PDB entry 3CRV | X-ray diffraction, 2.00 A resolution | chain A

[Chain A]
Name: XPD/Rad3 related DNA helicase
Source organism: Sulfolobus acidocaldarius
Notes: EC 3.-.-.-
UniProt: Q4JC68 (Q4JC68_SULAC); numbering as in UniProt (aligned over 1-551)
Amino-acid sequence (551 residues; row label = number of the first residue in the row):
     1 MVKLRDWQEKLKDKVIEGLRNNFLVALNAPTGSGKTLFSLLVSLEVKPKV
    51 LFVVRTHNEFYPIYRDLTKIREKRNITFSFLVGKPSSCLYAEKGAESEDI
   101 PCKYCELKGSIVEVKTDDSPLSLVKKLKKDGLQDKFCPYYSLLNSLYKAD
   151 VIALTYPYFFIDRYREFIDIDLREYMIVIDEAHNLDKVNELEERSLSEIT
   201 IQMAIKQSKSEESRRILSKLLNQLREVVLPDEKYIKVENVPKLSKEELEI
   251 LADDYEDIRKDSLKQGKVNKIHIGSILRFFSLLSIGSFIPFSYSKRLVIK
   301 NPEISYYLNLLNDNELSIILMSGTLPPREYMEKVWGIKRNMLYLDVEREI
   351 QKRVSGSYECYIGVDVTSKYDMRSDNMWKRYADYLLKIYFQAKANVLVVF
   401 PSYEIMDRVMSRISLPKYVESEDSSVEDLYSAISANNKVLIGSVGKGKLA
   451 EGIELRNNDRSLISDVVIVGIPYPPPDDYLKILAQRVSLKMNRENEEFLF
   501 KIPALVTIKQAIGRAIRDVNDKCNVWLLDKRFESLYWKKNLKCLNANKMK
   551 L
Differences from the reference sequence: engineered mutation Val2 (Leu in Q4JC68)
UniProt features mapped onto this chain:
  - motif: Asp180 to His183 (DEAH box)
  - binding site (ATP): Ala29 to Thr36
  - binding site ([4Fe-4S] cluster): Cys88, Cys102, Cys105, Cys137
  - mutagenesis: Gly34 (G34R: Loss of helicase and ATPase but not ssDNA-binding), Lys35 (K35A: Abolishes helicase activity but not [4Fe-4S]-binding), Lys84 (K84H: Impairs [4Fe-4S]-binding and helicase activity. Loss of helicase, retains 90% ATPase, 60% ssDNA-binding), Cys88 (C88S: Abolishes [4Fe-4S]-binding and helicase activity. Loss of helicase, retains 40% ATPase), Cys102 (C102S: Does not affect [4Fe-4S]-binding nor helicase activity. Loss of helicase, retains 20% ATPase), Cys105 (C105S: Abolishes [4Fe-4S]-binding and helicase activity), Phe136 (F136P: Impairs [4Fe-4S]-binding and helicase activity), Cys137 (C137S: Abolishes [4Fe-4S]-binding and helicase activity), Arg514 (R514W: Loss of helicase and ATPase, 80% ssDNA-binding), Asp521 (D521G: Retains 20% helicase and 30% ATPase, wild-type ssDNA-binding), Arg531 (R531W: Loss of helicase and ATPase)
Metal / ion sites: 4Fe-4S cluster Fe: Cys88, Cys102, Cys105, Cys137
Residues lining bound ligands:
  - citrate anion (FLC): Lys369, Ile471, Tyr473, Arg493, Glu496, Lys501, Arg531, Trp537
  - 4Fe-4S cluster (SF4): Lys84, Cys88, Leu89, Tyr90, Ile100, Cys102, Cys105, Leu107, Lys108, Cys137, Tyr139, Tyr140, Leu263
From the paper describing this entry:
  - 4Fe-4S cluster coordination: Cys88, Cys102, Cys105, Cys137
  - contacts within the chain: Lys84-Cys102 (hydrogen bond), Lys35-Asp180 (salt bridge), Arg456-Asp521 (salt bridge), Asp529-Arg531
  - binding site for citrate anion: Lys369, Arg531
  - mutagenesis - G34R, K84H, R514W: abolished catalytic activity
  - mutagenesis - C102S, K369Q: decreased catalytic activity
  - mutagenesis - K84H, D180N, Y403C (14%-23%), K446L (14%-23%), G447D, D521G (14%-23%), C523R (14%-23%), R531W: decreased catalytic activity (helicase activity)
  - mutagenesis - K438P: unchanged catalytic activity (helicase activity)
  - mutagenesis - C88S, C102S: abolished catalytic activity (helicase activity)
  - mutagenesis - T56A, K84H: decreased binding to ssDNA
  - mutagenesis - K369Q, K446L: decreased binding to DNA
  - mutagenesis - G34R, C523R: increased binding to ssDNA
  - binding site for 4Fe-4S cluster: Lys84, Tyr139, Tyr140 (proposed by the authors, not directly observed)
  - conformationally variable residues (order/disorder transition): Gln265 to Lys270
  - binding site for isopropyl alcohol: Thr56 (proposed by the authors, not directly observed)

[Summary]
Ligands of chain A: citrate anion and 4Fe-4S cluster. From UniProt: 8 ATP-binding residues, 4 [4Fe-4S]
cluster-binding residues and 11 mutagenesis sites. The paper reports a binding site for 4Fe-4S cluster at
Lys84, Tyr139 and Tyr140; K84H, D180N and Y403C, among others, reduce catalytic activity (helicase activity);
15 substitutions were tested in all.
Chain A is XPD/Rad3 related DNA helicase (Sulfolobus acidocaldarius); the structure, XPD_Helicase, was
determined by X-ray diffraction together with 3CRW from the same study.
